Entry 8DNZ (electron microscopy, 2.57 A resolution); this record covers chains B and C of the 4 polymer chains in the assembly.

# Chain B
Name: Protein transport protein Sec61 subunit gamma
Source organism: Homo sapiens
UniProtKB: P60059 (SC61G_HUMAN); numbering as in UniProt (aligned over 1-68)
Chain sequence (68 residues; row label = number of the first residue in the row):
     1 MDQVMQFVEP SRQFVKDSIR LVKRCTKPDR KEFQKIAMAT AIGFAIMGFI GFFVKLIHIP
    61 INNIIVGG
Unresolved in the structure: 1-5, 67-68

# Chain C
Name: Protein transport protein Sec61 subunit beta
Source organism: Homo sapiens
UniProtKB: P60468 (SC61B_HUMAN); numbering as in UniProt (aligned over 1-96)
Chain sequence (96 residues; each row starts with the number of its first residue):
     1 MPGPTPSGTN VGSSGRSPSK AVAARAAGST VRQRKNASCG TRSAGRTTSA GTGGMWRFYT
    61 EDSPGLKVGP VPVLVMSLLF IASVFMLHIW GKYTRS
Unresolved in the structure: 1-64

# How chain B and chain C interact
Pairs across the interface (7; chain B residue first):
  Ile61(B) with Phe85(C), hydrophobic
  Ile64(B) with Lys92(C), hydrogen bond (backbone-side chain)
  Ile65(B) with Phe85(C), hydrophobic; His88(C); Lys92(C)
  Val66(B) with His88(C); Lys92(C)
Also at the interface, not in a pair above, chain B (6 interface residues in all): His58, Asn63
Also at the interface, not in a pair above, chain C (4 interface residues in all): Ile89

# In short
The interface between chain B and chain C involves 6 residues on one side and 4 on the other; the contacts
include 1 hydrogen bond. Its one hydrogen-bonded contact is Ile64(B)-Lys92(C).
Here chain B is Protein transport protein Sec61 subunit gamma and chain C is Protein transport protein Sec61
subunit beta, both from Homo sapiens. Entry 8DNZ (Cryo-EM structure of the human Sec61 complex inhibited by
apratoxin F) was determined by electron microscopy, deposited together with 8DNV, 8DNW, 8DNX, 8DNY, 8DO0,
8DO1, 8DO2 and 8DO3.
